Entry 6W62 (electron microscopy, 3.90 A resolution); this record covers chains A and B.

[Chain A]
Molecule: Cas12i
From: Lachnospiraceae bacterium ND2006
Sequence (1093 residues; row label = number of the first residue in the row):
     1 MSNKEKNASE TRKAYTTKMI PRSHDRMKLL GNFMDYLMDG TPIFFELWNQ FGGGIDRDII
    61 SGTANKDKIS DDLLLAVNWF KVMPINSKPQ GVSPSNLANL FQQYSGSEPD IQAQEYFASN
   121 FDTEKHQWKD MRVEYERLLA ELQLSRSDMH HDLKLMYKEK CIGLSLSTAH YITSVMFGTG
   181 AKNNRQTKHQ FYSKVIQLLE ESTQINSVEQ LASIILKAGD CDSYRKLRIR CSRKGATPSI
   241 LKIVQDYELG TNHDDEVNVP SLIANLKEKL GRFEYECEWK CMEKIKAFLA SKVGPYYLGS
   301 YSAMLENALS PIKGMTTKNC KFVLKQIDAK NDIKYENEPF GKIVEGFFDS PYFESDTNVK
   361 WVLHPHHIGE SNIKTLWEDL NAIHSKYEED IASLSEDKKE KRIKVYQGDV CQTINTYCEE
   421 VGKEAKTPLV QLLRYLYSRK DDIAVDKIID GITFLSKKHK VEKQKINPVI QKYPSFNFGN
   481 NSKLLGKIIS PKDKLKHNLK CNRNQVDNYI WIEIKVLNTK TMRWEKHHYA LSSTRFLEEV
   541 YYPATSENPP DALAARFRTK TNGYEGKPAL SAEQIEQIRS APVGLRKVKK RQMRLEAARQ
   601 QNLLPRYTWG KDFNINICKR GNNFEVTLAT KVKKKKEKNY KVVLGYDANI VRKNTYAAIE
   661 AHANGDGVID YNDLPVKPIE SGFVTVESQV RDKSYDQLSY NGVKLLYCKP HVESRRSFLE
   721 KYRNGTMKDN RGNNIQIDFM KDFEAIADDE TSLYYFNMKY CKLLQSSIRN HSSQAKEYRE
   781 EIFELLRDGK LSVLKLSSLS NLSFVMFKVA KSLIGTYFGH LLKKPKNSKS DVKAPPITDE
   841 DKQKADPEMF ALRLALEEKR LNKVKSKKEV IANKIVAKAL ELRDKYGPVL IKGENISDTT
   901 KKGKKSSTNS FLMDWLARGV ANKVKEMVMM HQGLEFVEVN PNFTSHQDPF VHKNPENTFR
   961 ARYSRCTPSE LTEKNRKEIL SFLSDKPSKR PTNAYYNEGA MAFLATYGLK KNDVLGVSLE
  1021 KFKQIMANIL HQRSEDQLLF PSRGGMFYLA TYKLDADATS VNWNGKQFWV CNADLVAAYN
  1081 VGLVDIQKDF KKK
Not modelled in the structure: 1-6, 177-299, 351-358, 548-583, 824-833

[Chain B]
Molecule: crRNA
Sequence (30 nucleotides; row label = number of the first residue in the row; numbers below 1 keep their minus sign (C-22 is residue -22)):
   -22 CAAAUUGUGC CCAUCGUUGG CACGCGUGCA
Not modelled in the structure: -22 to -17

[Interface between chain A and chain B]
Pairs across the interface - 76 pairs, chain A then chain B:
  Thr11(A) - G1(B)  hydrogen bond to the base
  Arg12(A) - G1(B)  hydrogen bond to the base
  Arg12(A) - C2(B)  base contact
  Arg12(A) - G3(B)  hydrogen bond to the base
  Lys13(A) - G1(B)  salt bridge to the phosphate
  Ala14(A) - C2(B)  base contact
  Thr16(A) - G-16(B)  sugar contact
  Lys18(A) - G-16(B)  sugar contact
  Lys318(A) - U4(B)  hydrogen bond to the base
  Lys318(A) - G5(B)  hydrogen bond to the sugar
  Ser532(A) - G-16(B)  phosphate contact
  Ser533(A) - G-16(B)  phosphate contact
  Thr534(A) - G-16(B)  hydrogen bond to the phosphate
  Arg535(A) - G-16(B)  base contact
  Arg535(A) - C0(B)  base contact
  Arg535(A) - G1(B)  salt bridge to the phosphate
  Lys587(A) - G-4(B)  base contact
  Lys587(A) - G-3(B)  hydrogen bond to the base
  Lys587(A) - C-2(B)  base contact
  Val588(A) - G-16(B)  phosphate contact
  Lys590(A) - U-5(B)  base contact
  Lys590(A) - G-4(B)  salt bridge to the phosphate
  Lys590(A) - G-3(B)  salt bridge to the phosphate
  Arg591(A) - G-16(B)  hydrogen bond to the base
  Arg591(A) - A-1(B)  base contact
  Arg594(A) - U-5(B)  base contact
  Arg594(A) - G-3(B)  salt bridge to the phosphate
  Glu687(A) - C-2(B)  sugar contact
  Ser688(A) - G-3(B)  sugar contact
  Gln689(A) - U-6(B)  base contact
  Gln689(A) - G-4(B)  base contact
  Gln689(A) - G-3(B)  hydrogen bond to the sugar
  Val690(A) - U-6(B)  base contact
  Arg691(A) - U-9(B)  hydrogen bond to the base
  Arg691(A) - U-6(B)  base contact
  Asp692(A) - U-9(B)  base contact
  Tyr695(A) - C-11(B)  sugar contact
  Tyr695(A) - A-10(B)  hydrogen bond to the phosphate
  Gln697(A) - C-13(B)  hydrogen bond to the base
  Gln697(A) - C-12(B)  hydrogen bond to the sugar
  Gln697(A) - G-3(B)  base contact
  Tyr700(A) - C-11(B)  sugar contact
  Tyr700(A) - A-10(B)  hydrogen bond to the phosphate
  Val703(A) - A-10(B)  phosphate contact
  Tyr707(A) - A-10(B)  stacking on the base
  Cys708(A) - A-10(B)  sugar contact
  Lys790(A) - U-9(B)  phosphate contact
  Leu791(A) - A-10(B)  sugar contact
  Leu791(A) - U-9(B)  phosphate contact
  Lys795(A) - C-11(B)  phosphate contact
  Leu796(A) - C-11(B)  phosphate contact
  Ser797(A) - C-12(B)  hydrogen bond to the phosphate
  Ser797(A) - C-11(B)  hydrogen bond to the phosphate
  Ser798(A) - C-11(B)  phosphate contact
  Lys859(A) - C-13(B)  salt bridge to the phosphate
  Lys859(A) - C-12(B)  salt bridge to the phosphate
  Asn862(A) - G-14(B)  hydrogen bond to the phosphate
  Asn862(A) - C-13(B)  sugar contact
  Lys863(A) - C-12(B)  salt bridge to the phosphate
  Lys865(A) - C0(B)  sugar contact
  Lys865(A) - C2(B)  salt bridge to the phosphate
  Ser866(A) - C-13(B)  hydrogen bond to the sugar
  Glu869(A) - A-1(B)  sugar contact
  Glu869(A) - C0(B)  sugar contact
  Asn873(A) - A-1(B)  hydrogen bond to the phosphate
  Asn873(A) - C0(B)  hydrogen bond to the phosphate
  Ile896(A) - A7(B)  base contact
  Met913(A) - C6(B)  sugar contact
  Met913(A) - A7(B)  base contact
  Arg918(A) - C6(B)  hydrogen bond to the sugar
  Arg918(A) - A7(B)  base contact
  Lys923(A) - C0(B)  sugar contact
  Glu926(A) - G1(B)  base contact
  Met927(A) - C0(B)  phosphate contact
  Met927(A) - G1(B)  phosphate contact
  Met930(A) - G1(B)  phosphate contact
Interface residues without a listed pair, chain A (58 interface residues in all): Tyr15, Gly314, Met315, Thr627, Val686, Leu799, Val870, Ser897, Asp898, Asn909
Interface residues without a listed pair, chain B (22 interface residues in all): U-15

[Overview]
Chain A and chain B form an interface of 58 and 22 residues respectively; the contacts include 21 hydrogen
bonds, 9 salt bridges and 1 aromatic stacking contact. Polar contacts include Thr11(A)-G1(B), Arg12(A)-G1(B)
and Arg12(A)-G3(B).
Chain A is Cas12i (Lachnospiraceae bacterium ND2006) and chain B is crRNA; the structure, Cryo-EM structure of
Cas12i-crRNA complex, was determined by electron microscopy together with 6W5C and 6W64 from the same study.
